Entry 8SDH (X-ray diffraction, 2.84 A resolution); this record covers chains A and C of the 3 polymer chains in the assembly.

# Chain A
Protein: Spike protein S1
Organism: Severe acute respiratory syndrome coronavirus 2
Notes: fragment: Receptor binding domain
Reference sequence: P0DTC2 (SPIKE_SARS2); residues 333-530 here = UniProt positions 333-530
Sequence (205 residues; numbered 333 to 537; the number before each row is that of its first residue):
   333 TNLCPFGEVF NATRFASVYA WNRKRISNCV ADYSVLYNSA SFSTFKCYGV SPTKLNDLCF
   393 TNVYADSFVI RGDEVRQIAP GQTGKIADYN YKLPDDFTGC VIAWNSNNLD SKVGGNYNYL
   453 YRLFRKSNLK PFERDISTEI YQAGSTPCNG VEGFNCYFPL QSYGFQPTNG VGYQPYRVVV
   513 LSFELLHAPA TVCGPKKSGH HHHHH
Not modelled in the structure: 333, 529-537
Sequence notes: expression tag (531-537)
Cystine bridges: Cys-336/Cys-361, Cys-379/Cys-432, Cys-391/Cys-525, Cys-480/Cys-488
Covalently attached groups: N-acetylglucosamine (NAG) linked to Asn-343
UniProt features mapped onto this chain:
  - region: Arg-403 to Asp-405 (Integrin-binding motif), Asn-448 to Phe-456 (Immunodominant HLA epitope recognized by the CD8+)
  - glycosylation: Asn-343 (N-linked (GlcNAc...) (complex) asparagine)
  - natural variant: Gly-339 (G339D: In strain: Omicron/BA.1, Omicron/BA.2 and 4 more; G339H: In strain: Omicron/BA.2.75, Omicron/XBB.1.5 and 1 more), Arg-346 (R346K: In strain: Mu/B.1.621; R346T: In strain: Omicron/BQ.1.1, Omicron/XBB.1.5 and 1 more), Leu-368 (L368I: In strain: Omicron/XBB.1.5, Omicron/EG.5.1), Ser-371 (S371F: In strain: Omicron/BA.2, Omicron/BA.2.12.1 and 6 more; S371L: In strain: Omicron/BA.1), Ser-373 (S373P: In strain: Omicron/BA.1, Omicron/BA.2 and 7 more), Ser-375 (S375F: In strain: Omicron/BA.1, Omicron/BA.2 and 7 more), Thr-376 (T376A: In strain: Omicron/BA.2, Omicron/BA.2.12.1 and 5 more), Asp-405 (D405N: In strain: Omicron/BA.2, Omicron/BA.2.12.1 and 6 more), Arg-408 (R408S: In strain: Omicron/BA.2, Omicron/BA.2.12.1 and 6 more), Lys-417 (K417N: In strain: Beta/B.1.351, Omicron/BA.1 and 8 more; K417T: In strain: Gamma/P.1), Asn-440 (N440K: In strain: Omicron/BA.1, Omicron/BA.2 and 7 more), Lys-444 (K444T: In strain: Omicron/BQ.1.1), 16 further natural variant entries in UniProt
  - mutagenesis: Asn-343 (N343Q: Reduced viral infectivity), Leu-452 (L452R: Increased resistance to neutralizing antibodies. Decreases HLA binding to NF9 epitope. Increased binding affinity to human ACE2), Tyr-453 (Y453F: Decreased HLA binding to NF9 epitope. Increased binding affinity to human ACE2), Ala-475 (A475V: Increased resistance to neutralizing antibodies), Val-483 (V483A: Increased resistance to neutralizing antibodies), Glu-484 (E484D: Increased replication in human TMEM106B overexpressing cells), Phe-490 (F490L: Increased resistance to neutralizing antibodies and human covalescent sera neutralization), Gln-493 (Q493N: Reduced host ACE2-binding affinity in vitro; Q493Y: Reduced host ACE2-binding affinity in vitro), Asn-501 (N501T: Reduced host ACE2-binding affinity in vitro; N501Y: Increased binding affinity to human ACE2), His-519 (H519P: Increased resistance to human covalescent sera neutralization)
Reported in the primary citation:
  - post-translational modification sites: Asn-343

# Chain C
Protein: Neutralizing antibody CC25.56 Heavy Chain
Organism: Homo sapiens
Notes: antibody fragment or engineered binder
Sequence (223 residues; numbered 1 to 229 plus 8 insertion-coded residues; 14 numbers in that range are skipped by the numbering (no residue carries them; nothing is unmodelled there); the number before each row is that of its first residue; a row labelled like 82A-82C holds insertion residues (82A, then the next letters in order)):
     1 EVQLVQSGAE VKKPGESLKI SCKGSGYTFT RHWIGWVRQM PGKGLEWMGV IY
   52A P
    53 GDSDTRYSPS FQGQVTVSAD KSISTAYLQW
82A-82C SSL
    83 KASDTAMYFC ARGGIAVA
100A-100D SGAF
   101 DIWGQGTMVT VFNQIKPPSV FPLAPSSKS
   132 TSGGTAALGC LVKDYFPEPV TV
   155 SW
   161 NSGALTSG
   170 VHTFPAVLQS
   181 SGLYSLSSVV TVPSSSLGT
   202 Q
   204 TYICNVNHKP SNTKVDKR
   224 VEPKSC
Not modelled in the structure: 229
Cystine bridges: Cys-22/Cys-92, Cys-141/Cys-207

# Interface between chain A and chain C
Residue-residue contacts (22; chain A residue first):
  Trp-353(A) / Ala-98(C)  hydrophobic
  Arg-355(A) / Ile-97(C)
  Arg-355(A) / Ala-98(C)
  Pro-426(A) / Arg-31(C)
  Asp-428(A) / Arg-31(C)  salt bridge
  Lys-462(A) / Trp-33(C)
  Lys-462(A) / Tyr-52(C)
  Lys-462(A) / Asp-54(C)  salt bridge
  Lys-462(A) / Asp-56(C)  salt bridge
  Pro-463(A) / Tyr-52(C)
  Pro-463(A) / Ile-97(C)
  Phe-464(A) / Arg-31(C)
  Phe-464(A) / Ile-97(C)
  Phe-464(A) / Ala-98(C)  hydrogen bond (backbone-backbone)
  Glu-465(A) / Trp-33(C)  hydrogen bond
  Glu-465(A) / Ser-100A(C)
  Arg-466(A) / Ala-98(C)
  Arg-466(A) / Ser-100A(C)  hydrogen bond (backbone-side chain)
  Glu-516(A) / Thr-28(C)
  Leu-518(A) / Gly-26(C)
  Leu-518(A) / Tyr-27(C)  hydrophobic
  Leu-518(A) / Thr-28(C)
Interface residues without a listed pair, chain A (13 interface residues in all): Phe-429, Thr-430
Interface residues without a listed pair, chain C (12 interface residues in all): Val-99
The authors on this interface:
  - specific contacts: Asp-428(A)/Arg-31(C) (salt bridge), Asp-56(C)/Lys-462(A) (salt bridge)
  - epitope / paratope residues, chain A: Asp-428(A)
  - epitope / paratope residues, chain C: Arg-31(C), Asp-56(C), Ile-97(C), Val-99(C)

# In short
13 residues of chain A and 12 residues of chain C are in contact; the contacts include 3 hydrogen bonds and 3
salt bridges. Polar pairs include Asp-428(A)/Arg-31(C), Lys-462(A)/Asp-54(C) and Lys-462(A)/Asp-56(C). The
authors report salt bridges between Asp-428(A) and Arg-31(C) and Asp-56(C) and Lys-462(A). From the paper:
epitope/paratope residues Asp-428(A) and Arg-31(C) among others; a modification site at Asn-343(A).
Here chain A is Spike protein S1 (Severe acute respiratory syndrome coronavirus 2) and chain C is Neutralizing
antibody CC25.56 Heavy Chain (Homo sapiens). Entry 8SDH (Crystal structure of SARS-CoV-2 receptor binding
domain in complex with neutralizing antibody CC25.56) was determined by X-ray diffraction (same publication as
8SDF, 8SIR and 8SIT).
